PDB entry 8E8R | electron microscopy, 2.66 A resolution | chains 2 and 4 of the 6 polymer chains in the assembly

Chain 2:
Name: Capsid protein VP2
Source organism: Human poliovirus 3 strain Sabin
UniProt: P03302 (POLG_POL3L); residues 9-271 here correspond to UniProt positions 78-340 (UniProt number = residue number + 69)
Chain sequence (263 residues; numbered 9 to 271; the number before each row is that of its first residue):
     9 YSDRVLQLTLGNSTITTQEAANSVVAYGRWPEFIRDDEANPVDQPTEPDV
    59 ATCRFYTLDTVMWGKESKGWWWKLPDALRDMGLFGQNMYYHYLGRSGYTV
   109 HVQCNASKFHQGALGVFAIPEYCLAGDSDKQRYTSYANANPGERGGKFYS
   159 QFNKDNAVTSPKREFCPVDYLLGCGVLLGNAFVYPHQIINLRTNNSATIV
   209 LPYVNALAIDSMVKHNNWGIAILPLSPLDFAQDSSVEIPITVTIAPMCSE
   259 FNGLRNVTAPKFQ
Disordered / not traced: 271
UniProt features mapped onto this chain:
  - site: Gln271 (Cleavage)

Chain 4:
Name: Capsid protein VP4
Source organism: Human poliovirus 3 strain Sabin
UniProt: A0A2H4Z5W5 (A0A2H4Z5W5_9ENTO); residue numbers follow UniProt; this construct covers 2-69
Chain sequence (68 residues; numbered 2 to 69; the number before each row is that of its first residue):
     2 GAQVSSQKVGAHENSNRAYGGSTINYTTINYYKDSASNAASKQDYSQDPS
    52 KFTEPLKDVLIKTAPALN
Disordered / not traced: 16-23, 69

How chain 2 and chain 4 interact:
Contacting residue pairs (15; chain 2 residue first):
  Asp11(2) - Ala67(4)
  Asp11(2) - Leu68(4)
  Arg12(2) - Leu68(4)
  Ala29(2) - Leu68(4)  hydrophobic
  Asn30(2) - Leu57(4)
  Asn30(2) - Lys58(4)
  Asn30(2) - Asp59(4)  hydrogen bond (side chain-backbone)
  Ser31(2) - Leu57(4)
  Ser31(2) - Lys58(4)  hydrogen bond (backbone-backbone)
  Val32(2) - Pro56(4)
  Val33(2) - Pro56(4)  hydrogen bond (backbone-backbone)
  Tyr35(2) - Lys52(4)
  Tyr35(2) - Phe53(4)  hydrophobic
  Trp38(2) - Lys58(4)
  Thr201(2) - Leu68(4)
Also at the interface, not in a pair above, chain 2 (13 interface residues in all): Ser10, Ala28, Gly36
Also at the interface, not in a pair above, chain 4 (9 interface residues in all): Leu61

Overview:
13 residues of chain 2 face 9 of chain 4 across their interface; the contacts include 3 hydrogen bonds. Polar
contacts include Asn30(2)-Asp59(4), Ser31(2)-Lys58(4) and Val33(2)-Pro56(4).
Here chain 2 is Capsid protein VP2 and chain 4 is Capsid protein VP4, both from Human poliovirus 3 strain
Sabin. Entry 8E8R (9H2 Fab-Sabin poliovirus 3 complex) was determined by electron microscopy together with
8E8L, 8E8S, 8E8X, 8E8Y and 8E8Z from the same study.
